PDB entry 5F2U | X-ray diffraction, 1.85 A resolution | chains A and C

[Chain A]
Name: Retinal rod rhodopsin-sensitive cGMP 3', 5'-cyclic phosphodiesterase subunit delta
Organism: Homo sapiens
UniProtKB: O43924 (PDE6D_HUMAN); residues 2-150 here = UniProt positions 2-150
Chain sequence (149 residues; row label = number of the first residue in the row):
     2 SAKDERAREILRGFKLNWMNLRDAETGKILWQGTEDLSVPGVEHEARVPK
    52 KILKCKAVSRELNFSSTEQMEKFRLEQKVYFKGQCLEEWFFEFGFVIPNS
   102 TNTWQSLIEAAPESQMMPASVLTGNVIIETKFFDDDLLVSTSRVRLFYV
Swiss-Prot annotation at these positions:
  - region: Arg-144 to Val-150 (Required for association with membranes)
Small-molecule neighbours: farnesyl (FAR): Leu-17, Met-20, Leu-22, Trp-32, Leu-38, Ile-53, Val-59, Arg-61, Leu-63, Gln-78, Trp-90, Ile-129, Thr-131, Phe-133, Ser-143, Val-145, Leu-147, Tyr-149

[Chain C]
Name: Phosphatidylinositol 4,5-bisphosphate 5-phosphatase, s-farnesyl-l-cysteine methyl ester
Chain sequence (5 residues; each row starts with the number of its first residue):
   640 SSTIX
Modified positions: CMT (O-methylcysteine) at position 644
Covalent attachments: farnesyl (FAR) linked to CMT_644
Reported in the primary citation:
  - mutagenesis - S641K/I643S: decreased binding to Retinal rod rhodopsin-sensitive cGMP 3', 5'-cyclic phosphodiesterase subunit delta (chain A)
  - mutagenesis - S641K/I643S: decreased localization

[How chain A and chain C interact]
Residue-residue contacts - 26 pairs, chain A then chain C:
  Ile-53(A) / CMT_644(C)
  Leu-54(A) / Ile-643(C)
  Cys-56(A) / CMT_644(C)
  Val-59(A) / CMT_644(C)
  Val-80(A) / Ile-643(C)  hydrophobic
  Glu-88(A) / Ser-641(C)  hydrogen bond
  Glu-88(A) / Thr-642(C)  hydrogen bond
  Trp-90(A) / Ser-640(C)
  Trp-90(A) / Ser-641(C)
  Trp-90(A) / Ile-643(C)  hydrophobic
  Ile-109(A) / CMT_644(C)
  Glu-110(A) / Ser-640(C)
  Glu-110(A) / Ser-641(C)  hydrogen bond (backbone-backbone)
  Ala-111(A) / Ser-641(C)
  Ala-111(A) / CMT_644(C)
  Ala-112(A) / Ser-641(C)  hydrogen bond (backbone-backbone)
  Ala-112(A) / Thr-642(C)
  Gln-116(A) / Thr-642(C)
  Met-117(A) / Ser-641(C)
  Met-117(A) / Thr-642(C)
  Met-117(A) / Ile-643(C)
  Met-117(A) / CMT_644(C)
  Met-118(A) / Thr-642(C)  hydrogen bond (backbone-backbone)
  Leu-123(A) / Ile-643(C)  hydrophobic
  Ile-129(A) / Ile-643(C)  hydrophobic
  Tyr-149(A) / Ile-643(C)  hydrogen bond (side chain-backbone)
Also at the interface, not in a pair above, chain A (19 interface residues in all): Val-127, Leu-147
From the paper, about this interface:
  - residue pairs: Val-80(A)/Ile-643(C) (hydrophobic contact), Glu-88(A)/Ser-641(C) (hydrogen bond), Trp-90(A)/Ile-643(C) (hydrophobic contact), Met-118(A)/Ile-643(C) (hydrophobic contact), Leu-123(A)/Ile-643(C) (hydrophobic contact)

[Overview]
19 residues of chain A and 5 residues of chain C are in contact, with 6 hydrogen bonds. Among the polar pairs
are Glu-88(A)/Ser-641(C), Glu-88(A)/Thr-642(C) and Tyr-149(A)/Ile-643(C). The paper describes hydrophobic
contacts between Val-80(A) and Ile-643(C), Trp-90(A) and Ile-643(C) and Met-118(A) and Ile-643(C) among
others; a hydrogen bond between Glu-88(A) and Ser-641(C). From the paper: S641K/I643S of chain C reduce
binding to Retinal rod rhodopsin-sensitive cGMP 3', 5'-cyclic phosphodiesterase subunit delta (chain A);
S641K/I643S of chain C reduce localization.
Here chain A is Retinal rod rhodopsin-sensitive cGMP 3', 5'-cyclic phosphodiesterase subunit delta (Homo
sapiens) and chain C is Phosphatidylinositol 4,5-bisphosphate 5-phosphatase, s-farnesyl-l-cysteine methyl
ester. Entry 5F2U (Structure of Fully modified farnesylated INPP5E Peptide in complex with PDE6D) was
determined by X-ray diffraction.
